Entry 7TYN (electron microscopy, 2.60 A resolution); this record covers chains B and N of the 6 polymer chains in the assembly.

# Chain B
Name: Guanine nucleotide-binding protein G(I)/G(S)/G(T) subunit beta-1
From: Homo sapiens
Reference sequence: P62873 (GBB1_HUMAN); residue numbers follow UniProt; this construct covers 2-340
Chain sequence (350 residues; each row starts with the number of its first residue; numbers below 1 keep their minus sign (Met-9 is residue -9)):
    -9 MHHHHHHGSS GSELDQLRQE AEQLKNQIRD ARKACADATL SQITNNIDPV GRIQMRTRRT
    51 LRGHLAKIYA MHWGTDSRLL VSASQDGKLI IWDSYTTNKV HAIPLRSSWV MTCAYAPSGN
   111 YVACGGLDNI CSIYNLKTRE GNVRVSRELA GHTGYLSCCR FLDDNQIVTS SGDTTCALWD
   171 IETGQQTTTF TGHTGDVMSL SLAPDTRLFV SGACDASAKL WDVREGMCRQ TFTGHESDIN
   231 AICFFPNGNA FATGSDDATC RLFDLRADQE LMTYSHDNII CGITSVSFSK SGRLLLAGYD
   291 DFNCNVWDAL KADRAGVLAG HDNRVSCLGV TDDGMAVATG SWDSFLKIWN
Unresolved in the structure: -9 to 1
Sequence notes: expression tag (-9 to 1)
Swiss-Prot annotation at these positions:
  - modified residue: Ser2 (N-acetylserine), His266 (Phosphohistidine)

# Chain N
Name: Nanobody 35
From: Lama glama
Notes: antibody fragment or engineered binder
Chain sequence (138 residues; each row starts with the number of its first residue):
     1 QVQLQESGGG LVQPGGSLRL SCAASGFTFS NYKMNWVRQA PGKGLEWVSD ISQSGASISY
    61 TGSVKGRFTI SRDNAKNTLY LQMNSLKPED TAVYYCARCP APFTRDCFDV TSTTYAYRGQ
   121 GTQVTVSSHH HHHHEPEA
Unresolved in the structure: 129-138
Disulfide bonds: Cys22-Cys96, Cys99-Cys107

# Chain B / chain N interface
Residue-residue contacts (24; chain B residue first):
  Arg8(B) - Gln120(N)
  Glu12(B) - Gln3(N)
  Lys15(B) - Gln1(N)
  Lys15(B) - Gln3(N)
  Cys204(B) - Tyr117(N)  hydrogen bond (backbone-side chain)
  Asp205(B) - Ala116(N)
  Asp205(B) - Tyr117(N)
  Ala206(B) - Tyr117(N)  hydrogen bond (backbone-side chain)
  Thr223(B) - Gln1(N)
  Gly224(B) - Gln1(N)
  His225(B) - Val2(N)
  Glu226(B) - Val2(N)
  Glu226(B) - Gly26(N)
  Glu226(B) - Phe27(N)
  Glu226(B) - Thr28(N)
  Glu226(B) - Tyr32(N)  hydrogen bond
  Glu226(B) - Arg98(N)  hydrogen bond (backbone-side chain)
  Ser227(B) - Pro100(N)  hydrogen bond (side chain-backbone)
  Ser227(B) - Ala101(N)
  Ser227(B) - Tyr117(N)
  Asp228(B) - Pro100(N)
  Asp228(B) - Tyr117(N)  hydrogen bond
  Asp246(B) - Pro102(N)
  Ile270(B) - Phe103(N)  hydrophobic
Also at the interface, not in a pair above, chain B (15 interface residues in all): Asp247

# Summary
The chain B/chain N interface involves 15 residues from each chain, with 6 hydrogen bonds. Polar contacts
include Cys204(B)-Tyr117(N), Ala206(B)-Tyr117(N) and Glu226(B)-Tyr32(N).
Here chain B is Guanine nucleotide-binding protein G(I)/G(S)/G(T) subunit beta-1 (Homo sapiens) and chain N is
Nanobody 35 (Lama glama). Entry 7TYN (Calcitonin Receptor in complex with Gs and salmon calcitonin peptide)
was determined by electron microscopy (same publication as 7TYF, 7TYH, 7TYI, 7TYL, 7TYO, 7TYW and 3 further
entries).
